1HQG - chains B and C of the 3 polymer chains in the assembly; structure by X-ray diffraction, 2.00 A resolution.

== Chain B (and C) ==
Name: Arginase 1
Organism: Rattus norvegicus
Notes: EC 3.5.3.1; engineered mutation(s): H141C; chain C of this document is another copy of the same molecule, construct and numbering; everything in this record applies to it too
UniProtKB: P07824 (ARGI1_RAT); residue numbers follow UniProt; this construct covers 1-323
Sequence (323 residues; numbered 1 to 323; the number before each row is that of its first residue):
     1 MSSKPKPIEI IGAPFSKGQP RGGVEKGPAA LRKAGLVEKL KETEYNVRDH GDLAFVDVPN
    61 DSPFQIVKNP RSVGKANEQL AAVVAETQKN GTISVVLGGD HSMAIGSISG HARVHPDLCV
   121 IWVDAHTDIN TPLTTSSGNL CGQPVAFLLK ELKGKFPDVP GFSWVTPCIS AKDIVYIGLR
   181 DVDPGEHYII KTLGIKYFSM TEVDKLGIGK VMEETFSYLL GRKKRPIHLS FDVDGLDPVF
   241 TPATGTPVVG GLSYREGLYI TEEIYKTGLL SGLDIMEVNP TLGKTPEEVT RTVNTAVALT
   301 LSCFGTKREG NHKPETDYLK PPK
Not modelled in the structure: 1-5, 320-323
Modified / non-standard residues: Cys-141 (s,s-(2-hydroxyethyl)thiocysteine; CME)
Ion coordination: Mn2+ site 1: His-101, Asp-124, Asp-128, Asp-232 (together with urea); Mn2+ site 2: Asp-124, His-126, Asp-232, Asp-234
Ligand contacts:
  - urea: His-101, Trp-122, Asp-124, His-126, Asp-128, Cys-141, Gly-142, Asp-232, Asp-234, Thr-246, Glu-277
  - L-ornithine (ORN): His-126, Asp-128, Asn-130, Ser-137, Cys-141, Gly-142, Asp-183, Glu-186, Thr-246
Curated features (UniProtKB/Swiss-Prot):
  - binding site (Mn(2+)): His-101, Asp-124, His-126, Asp-128, Asp-232, Asp-234
  - binding site (substrate): His-126 to Asn-130, Ser-137 to Asn-139, Asp-183, Thr-246, Glu-277
  - modified residue: Lys-17 (N6-succinyllysine), Ser-62 (Phosphoserine), Ser-72 (Phosphoserine), Lys-75 (N6-succinyllysine), Ser-163 (Phosphoserine), Ser-217 (Phosphoserine), Thr-281 (Phosphothreonine)

== How chain B and chain C interact ==
Residue-residue contacts (40):
  Ile-208(B) / Asp-204(C)
  Tyr-254(B) / Val-249(C)
  Tyr-254(B) / Gly-250(C)
  Arg-255(B) / Met-200(C)
  Arg-255(B) / Val-203(C)
  Arg-255(B) / Asp-204(C)  salt bridge
  Arg-255(B) / Gly-250(C)
  Arg-255(B) / Gly-251(C)  hydrogen bond (side chain-backbone)
  Arg-255(B) / Leu-252(C)
  Arg-255(B) / Ser-253(C)
  Arg-255(B) / Glu-256(C)  salt bridge
  Tyr-259(B) / Thr-201(C)
  Tyr-259(B) / Asp-204(C)
  Tyr-259(B) / Lys-205(C)
  Glu-262(B) / Thr-201(C)  hydrogen bond
  Arg-308(B) / Leu-179(C)
  Arg-308(B) / Arg-180(C)
  Arg-308(B) / Met-200(C)
  Arg-308(B) / Thr-201(C)  hydrogen bond
  Arg-308(B) / Asp-204(C)  salt bridge
  Glu-309(B) / Val-182(C)
  Glu-309(B) / His-187(C)  salt bridge
  Glu-309(B) / Lys-191(C)  salt bridge
  Glu-309(B) / Tyr-197(C)  hydrogen bond
  Glu-309(B) / Ser-199(C)
  Gly-310(B) / Val-182(C)
  Gly-310(B) / His-187(C)  hydrogen bond (backbone-side chain)
  Asn-311(B) / Pro-184(C)
  Asn-311(B) / His-187(C)
  His-312(B) / Pro-184(C)
  His-312(B) / His-187(C)  hydrogen bond
  His-312(B) / Tyr-188(C)
  Thr-316(B) / Tyr-188(C)
  Asp-317(B) / Tyr-188(C)  hydrogen bond
  Tyr-318(B) / Thr-134(C)
  Tyr-318(B) / Pro-184(C)  hydrophobic
  Tyr-318(B) / Gly-185(C)
  Tyr-318(B) / Tyr-188(C)  hydrophobic
  Leu-319(B) / Tyr-188(C)
  Leu-319(B) / Ile-189(C)  hydrophobic
Interface residues without a listed pair, chain B (17 interface residues in all): Gly-209, Glu-213, Glu-256
Interface residues without a listed pair, chain C (30 interface residues in all): Thr-131, Leu-152, Asp-181, Asp-183, Ile-190, Leu-193, Glu-202

== Summary ==
17 residues of chain B face 30 of chain C across their interface; the contacts include 7 hydrogen bonds and 5
salt bridges. Polar contacts include Arg-255(B)/Asp-204(C), Arg-255(B)/Glu-256(C) and Arg-308(B)/Asp-204(C).
Bound to chain B: urea and L-ornithine.
Both chains are Arginase 1 (Rattus norvegicus). Entry 1HQG (Crystal structure of the H141C arginase variant
complexed with products ornithine and urea) was determined by X-ray diffraction, deposited together with 1HQF
and 1HQH.
